Entry 2HS2 (X-ray diffraction, 1.22 A resolution); this record covers chains A and B.

== Chain A ==
Protein: protease
From: Human immunodeficiency virus 1
Notes: EC 3.4.23.16; fragment: HIV-1 protease (residues 500-598)
Reference sequence: P03368 (POL_HV1PV); residues 1-99 here correspond to UniProt positions 500-598 (UniProt number = residue number + 499)
Sequence (99 residues; row label = number of the first residue in the row):
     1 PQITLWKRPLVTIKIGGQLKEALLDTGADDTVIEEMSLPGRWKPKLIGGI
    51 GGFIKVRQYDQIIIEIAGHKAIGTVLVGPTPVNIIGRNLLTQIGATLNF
Construct notes: engineered mutation Lys7 (Gln506 in P03368), Ile33 (Leu532 in P03368), Leu46 (Met545 in P03368), Ile63 (Leu562 in P03368), Ala67 (Cys566 in P03368), Ala95 (Cys594 in P03368)
Small-molecule neighbours: tmc114 (017; (3r,3as,6ar)-hexahydrofuro[2,3-b]furan-3-yl(1S,2R)-3-[[(4-aminophenyl)sulfonyl](isobutyl)amino]-1-benzyl-2-hydroxypropylcarbamate): Arg8, Leu23, Asp25, Gly27, Ala28, Asp29, Asp30, Val32, Ile47, Gly48, Gly49, Ile50, Pro81, Val82, Ile84
What the authors report for this chain:
  - catalytic residues: Asp25
  - binding site for tmc114: Trp6, Asp25, Arg41, Gly48, Gly49, Val82
  - conformationally variable residues (loop rearrangement, side-chain flip): Glu34 to Lys43, Pro44 to Leu46, Ile50, Arg57

== Chain B ==
Protein: protease
From: Human immunodeficiency virus 1
Notes: EC 3.4.23.16; fragment: HIV-1 protease (residues 500-598)
Reference sequence: P03368 (POL_HV1PV); residues 101-199 here correspond to UniProt positions 500-598 (UniProt number = residue number + 399)
Sequence (99 residues; row label = number of the first residue in the row):
   101 PQITLWKRPLVTIKIGGQLKEALLDTGADDTVIEEMSLPGRWKPKLIGGI
   151 GGFIKVRQYDQIIIEIAGHKAIGTVLVGPTPVNIIGRNLLTQIGATLNF
Construct notes: engineered mutation Lys107 (Gln506 in P03368), Ile133 (Leu532 in P03368), Leu146 (Met545 in P03368), Ile163 (Leu562 in P03368), Ala167 (Cys566 in P03368), Ala195 (Cys594 in P03368)
Small-molecule neighbours:
  - tmc114 (017; (3r,3as,6ar)-hexahydrofuro[2,3-b]furan-3-yl(1S,2R)-3-[[(4-aminophenyl)sulfonyl](isobutyl)amino]-1-benzyl-2-hydroxypropylcarbamate), molecule 1: Arg108, Leu123, Asp125, Gly127, Ala128, Asp129, Asp130, Val132, Ile147, Gly148, Gly149, Ile150, Leu176, Pro181, Val182, Ile184
  - tmc114 (017), molecule 2: Glu135, Trp142, Pro144, Lys145, Leu146, Lys155, Val156, Arg157, Val177, Gly178, Pro179

== Interface between chain A and chain B ==
Pairs across the interface - 100 pairs, chain A then chain B:
  Pro1(A) - Leu197(B)
  Pro1(A) - Asn198(B)
  Pro1(A) - Phe199(B)  hydrogen bond (backbone-backbone)
  Gln2(A) - Thr196(B)  hydrogen bond
  Gln2(A) - Leu197(B)
  Gln2(A) - Asn198(B)
  Ile3(A) - Thr196(B)
  Ile3(A) - Leu197(B)  hydrogen bond (backbone-backbone)
  Ile3(A) - Phe199(B)  hydrophobic
  Thr4(A) - Thr196(B)
  Leu5(A) - Thr126(B)
  Leu5(A) - Arg187(B)  hydrogen bond (backbone-side chain)
  Leu5(A) - Leu190(B)  hydrophobic
  Leu5(A) - Thr191(B)
  Leu5(A) - Ala195(B)
  Trp6(A) - Arg187(B)  hydrogen bond (backbone-side chain)
  Trp6(A) - Thr191(B)
  Lys7(A) - Arg187(B)
  Arg8(A) - Asp129(B)  salt bridge
  Arg8(A) - Arg187(B)
  Pro9(A) - Thr126(B)
  Pro9(A) - Arg187(B)
  Leu23(A) - Thr126(B)
  Leu23(A) - Gly127(B)
  Leu24(A) - Thr126(B)  hydrogen bond (backbone-side chain)
  Leu24(A) - Leu197(B)  hydrophobic
  Leu24(A) - Phe199(B)  hydrophobic
  Asp25(A) - Asp125(B)
  Asp25(A) - Thr126(B)
  Asp25(A) - Gly127(B)  hydrogen bond (side chain-backbone)
  Thr26(A) - Pro109(B)
  Thr26(A) - Leu124(B)  hydrogen bond (side chain-backbone)
  Thr26(A) - Asp125(B)
  Thr26(A) - Thr126(B)  hydrogen bond (side chain-backbone)
  Thr26(A) - Leu197(B)
  Gly27(A) - Leu123(B)
  Gly27(A) - Asp125(B)  hydrogen bond (backbone-side chain)
  Asp29(A) - Arg108(B)  salt bridge
  Ile47(A) - Ile150(B)  hydrophobic
  Gly48(A) - Ile150(B)
  Gly49(A) - Ile150(B)
  Ile50(A) - Val132(B)  hydrophobic
  Ile50(A) - Gly149(B)
  Ile50(A) - Ile150(B)
  Ile50(A) - Gly151(B)
  Ile50(A) - Gly152(B)
  Ile50(A) - Ile154(B)  hydrophobic
  Ile50(A) - Thr180(B)
  Gly51(A) - Ile150(B)  hydrogen bond (backbone-backbone)
  Gly51(A) - Gly151(B)
  Gly51(A) - Gly152(B)
  Gly51(A) - Ile154(B)
  Gly52(A) - Ile150(B)
  Gly52(A) - Gly151(B)
  Ile54(A) - Ile150(B)  hydrophobic
  Ile54(A) - Gly151(B)
  Ala67(A) - Phe199(B)  hydrophobic
  His69(A) - Phe199(B)
  Thr80(A) - Ile150(B)
  Pro81(A) - Gly149(B)
  Arg87(A) - Leu105(B)  hydrogen bond (side chain-backbone)
  Arg87(A) - Trp106(B)  hydrogen bond (side chain-backbone)
  Arg87(A) - Lys107(B)
  Arg87(A) - Arg108(B)
  Arg87(A) - Pro109(B)
  Leu90(A) - Leu105(B)  hydrophobic
  Thr91(A) - Leu105(B)
  Thr91(A) - Trp106(B)
  Ile93(A) - Phe199(B)
  Gly94(A) - Asn198(B)
  Gly94(A) - Phe199(B)
  Ala95(A) - Leu105(B)
  Ala95(A) - Asn198(B)
  Ala95(A) - Phe199(B)  hydrophobic
  Thr96(A) - Gln102(B)
  Thr96(A) - Ile103(B)
  Thr96(A) - Thr196(B)
  Thr96(A) - Leu197(B)
  Thr96(A) - Asn198(B)  hydrogen bond (backbone-backbone)
  Leu97(A) - Pro101(B)
  Leu97(A) - Gln102(B)
  Leu97(A) - Ile103(B)  hydrogen bond (backbone-backbone)
  Leu97(A) - Pro109(B)  hydrophobic
  Leu97(A) - Leu124(B)  hydrophobic
  Leu97(A) - Thr126(B)
  Leu97(A) - Thr196(B)
  Leu97(A) - Leu197(B)  hydrophobic
  Asn98(A) - Pro101(B)
  Asn98(A) - Gln102(B)  hydrogen bond
  Asn98(A) - Gly194(B)
  Asn98(A) - Ala195(B)
  Asn98(A) - Thr196(B)  hydrogen bond (backbone-backbone)
  Asn98(A) - Asn198(B)  hydrogen bond
  Phe99(A) - Pro101(B)  hydrogen bond (backbone-backbone)
  Phe99(A) - Ile103(B)  hydrophobic
  Phe99(A) - Leu124(B)  hydrophobic
  Phe99(A) - Ala167(B)  hydrophobic
  Phe99(A) - His169(B)
  Phe99(A) - Ile193(B)
  Phe99(A) - Ala195(B)  hydrophobic
Interface residues without a listed pair, chain A (37 interface residues in all): Ile84
Interface residues without a listed pair, chain B (39 interface residues in all): Thr104, Ile147, Pro179, Pro181, Ile184, Gln192

== In short ==
Chain A and chain B form an interface of 37 and 39 residues respectively; the contacts include 19 hydrogen
bonds and 2 salt bridges. Polar contacts include Arg8(A)-Asp129(B), Asp29(A)-Arg108(B) and Gln2(A)-Thr196(B).
From the paper: the catalytic residue Asp25(A); a binding site for tmc114 at Trp6(A), Asp25(A) and Arg41(A)
among others.
Both chains are protease (Human immunodeficiency virus 1). Entry 2HS2 (Crystal structure of M46L mutant of
HIV-1 protease complexed with TMC114 (darunavir)) was determined by X-ray diffraction (same publication as
2HS1).
